Entry 8F2O (electron microscopy, 3.00 A resolution); this record covers chains E and O of the 47 polymer chains in the assembly.

# Chain E (and O)
Molecule: Major capsid protein
Organism: Bacillus phage phi29
Notes: chain O of this document is another copy of the same molecule, construct and numbering; everything in this record applies to it too
UniProtKB: P13849 (CAPSD_BPPH2); numbering as in UniProt (aligned over 1-448)
Chain sequence (448 residues; numbered 1 to 448; the number before each row is that of its first residue):
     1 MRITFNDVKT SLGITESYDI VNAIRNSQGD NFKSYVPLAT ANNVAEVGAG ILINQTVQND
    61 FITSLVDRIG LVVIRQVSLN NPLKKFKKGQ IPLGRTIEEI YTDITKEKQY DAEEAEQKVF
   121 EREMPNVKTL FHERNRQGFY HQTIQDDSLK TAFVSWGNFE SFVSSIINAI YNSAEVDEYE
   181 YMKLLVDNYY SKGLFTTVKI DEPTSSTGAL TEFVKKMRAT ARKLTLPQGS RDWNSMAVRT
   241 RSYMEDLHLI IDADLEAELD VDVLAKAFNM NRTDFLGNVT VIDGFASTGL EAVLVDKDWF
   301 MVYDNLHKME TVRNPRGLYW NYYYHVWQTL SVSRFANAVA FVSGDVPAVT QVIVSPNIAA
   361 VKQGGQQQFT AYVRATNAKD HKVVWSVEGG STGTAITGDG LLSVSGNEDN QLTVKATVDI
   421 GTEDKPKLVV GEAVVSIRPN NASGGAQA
Unresolved in the structure: 441-448 (chain O: 440-448)

# Interface between chain E and chain O
Pairs across the interface - 42 pairs, chain E then chain O:
  Met1(E) with Arg95(O), hydrogen bond (backbone-side chain)
  Arg2(E) with Glu133(O), salt bridge
  Asp60(E) with Arg438(O)
  Phe61(E) with Met124(O), hydrophobic
  Ile62(E) with Val127(O), hydrophobic
  Thr63(E) with Ile358(O); Ala359(O); Ala360(O)
  Ser64(E) with Val127(O), hydrogen bond (side chain-backbone); Lys128(O); Thr129(O), hydrogen bond (backbone-side chain); Ile358(O)
  Leu65(E) with Glu98(O); Ile100(O), hydrophobic; Thr129(O)
  Val66(E) with Glu98(O); Phe131(O), hydrophobic
  Asp147(E) with Leu306(O); Lys308(O), salt bridge; Trp327(O)
  Lys150(E) with Leu93(O); Gly94(O)
  Thr151(E) with Gly94(O); Arg134(O)
  Phe153(E) with Leu93(O); Gly94(O), hydrogen bond (backbone-backbone)
  Val154(E) with Leu93(O)
  Ser155(E) with Leu93(O)
  Trp156(E) with Leu93(O)
  Arg313(E) with Lys308(O); Glu310(O), salt bridge
  Pro315(E) with Glu310(O); Val312(O), hydrophobic; Tyr323(O); His325(O), hydrogen bond (backbone-side chain)
  Arg316(E) with Phe139(O); Tyr323(O); His325(O)
  Leu318(E) with Lys308(O); Glu310(O); His325(O); Trp327(O), hydrophobic
Interface residues without a listed pair, chain E (22 interface residues in all): Gln58, Ser148
Interface residues without a listed pair, chain O (29 interface residues in all): Pro92, Arg122, Pro125, His141, Thr311

# Overview
22 residues of chain E and 29 residues of chain O are in contact, with 5 hydrogen bonds and 3 salt bridges.
Polar contacts include Arg2(E)-Glu133(O), Asp147(E)-Lys308(O) and Arg313(E)-Glu310(O).
Chain E and chain O are both Major capsid protein (Bacillus phage phi29); the structure, Phi-29 expanded,
DNA-packaged fiberless prohead, was determined by electron microscopy together with 8F2M and 8F2N from the
same study.
